8PIA - chains E and A of the 4 polymer chains in the assembly; structure by X-ray diffraction, 2.80 A resolution.

[Chain E]
Molecule: Chains: E
Notes: engineered mutation(s): NM_175914.5 c.-181G>T (g.42984264)
Sequence (21 nucleotides; row label = number of the first residue in the row):
   301 ACTGTTTACT CTTTAACGTA T

[Chain A]
Name: Hepatocyte nuclear factor 1-alpha
From: Homo sapiens
Reference sequence: P20823 (HNF1A_HUMAN); numbering as in UniProt (aligned over 83-279)
Chain sequence (198 residues; numbered 82 to 279; the number before each row is that of its first residue):
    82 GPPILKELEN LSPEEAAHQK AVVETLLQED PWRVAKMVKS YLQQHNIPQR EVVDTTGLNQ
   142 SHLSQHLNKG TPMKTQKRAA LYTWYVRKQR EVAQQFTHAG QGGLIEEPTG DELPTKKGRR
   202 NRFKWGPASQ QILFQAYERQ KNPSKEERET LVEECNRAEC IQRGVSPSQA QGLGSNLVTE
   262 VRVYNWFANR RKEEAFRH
Not modelled in the structure: 82-93, 181-200, 277-279
Sequence notes: expression tag (82)
UniProt features mapped onto this chain:
  - DNA-binding region: Gly199 to His279 (Homeobox)
  - region (Interaction with DNA): Gln130 to Glu132, His143 to Asn149, Lys155 to Lys158, Arg203 to Trp206, Arg263 to Tyr265, Asn270 to Lys273
  - motif: Lys197 to Lys205 (Nuclear localization signal)
  - modified residue (Phosphoserine): Ser93, Ser247
  - cross-link: Lys117 (Glycyl lysine isopeptide (Lys-Gly) (interchain with G-Cter in ubiquitin))
From the paper describing this entry:
  - binding site for Chains: E (chain E): Lys273

[How chain E and chain A interact]
Contacting residue pairs (21):
  DC302(E) - Tyr265(A)  base contact
  DC302(E) - Arg272(A)  phosphate contact
  DT303(E) - Tyr265(A)  base contact
  DT303(E) - Arg272(A)  salt bridge to the phosphate
  DG304(E) - Lys273(A)  base contact
  DT305(E) - Lys273(A)  hydrogen bond to the base
  DA308(E) - Arg203(A)  hydrogen bond to the base
  DC309(E) - Arg203(A)  hydrogen bond to the base
  DT310(E) - Arg131(A)  phosphate contact
  DT310(E) - Arg203(A)  sugar contact
  DC311(E) - Pro129(A)  phosphate contact
  DC311(E) - Gln130(A)  hydrogen bond to the phosphate
  DC311(E) - Arg131(A)  hydrogen bond to the phosphate
  DT312(E) - Gln130(A)  hydrogen bond to the phosphate
  DT312(E) - Ser145(A)  phosphate contact
  DT312(E) - Asn149(A)  hydrogen bond to the phosphate
  DT313(E) - Ser142(A)  base contact
  DT313(E) - Ser145(A)  base contact
  DT313(E) - Lys150(A)  salt bridge to the phosphate
  DT314(E) - Ser142(A)  base contact
  DT314(E) - Gln146(A)  base contact
Also at the interface, not in a pair above, chain A (15 interface residues in all): Gln141, Asn202, Asn223

[Summary]
The interface between chain E and chain A involves 11 residues on one side and 15 on the other, with 7
hydrogen bonds and 2 salt bridges. Polar pairs include DT305(E)-Lys273(A), DA308(E)-Arg203(A) and
DC309(E)-Arg203(A). From UniProt: a DNA-binding region on chain A. The paper reports a binding site for
Chains: E (chain E) at Lys273(A).
Chain E is Chains: E and chain A is Hepatocyte nuclear factor 1-alpha (Homo sapiens); the structure, DNA
binding domain of HNF-1A bound to P2-HNF4A promoter DNA variant (P2 -181G>T), was determined by X-ray
diffraction, deposited together with 8PI7, 8PI8 and 8PI9.
